PDB entry 2FMI | X-ray diffraction, 2.30 A resolution | chains A and B

Chain A:
Protein: Chemotaxis protein cheY
Source organism: Salmonella typhimurium
Reference sequence: P0A2D5 (CHEY_SALTY); residues 2-129 here correspond to UniProt positions 1-128 (UniProt number = residue number - 1)
Chain sequence (129 residues; each row starts with the number of its first residue):
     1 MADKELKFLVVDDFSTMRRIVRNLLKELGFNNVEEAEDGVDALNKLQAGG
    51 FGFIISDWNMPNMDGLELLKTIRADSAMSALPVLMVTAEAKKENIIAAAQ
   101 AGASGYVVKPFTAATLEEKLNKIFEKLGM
Disordered / not traced: 1
Construct notes: initiating methionine (1)
UniProt features mapped onto this chain:
  - binding site (Mg(2+)): Asp-13

Chain B:
Protein: C-terminal 15-mer from Chemotaxis protein cheZ
Reference sequence: P07800 (CHEZ_SALTY); numbering as in UniProt (aligned over 200-214)
Chain sequence (15 residues; each row starts with the number of its first residue):
   200 ASQDQVDDLLDSLGF
Disordered / not traced: 200

How chain A and chain B interact:
Pairs across the interface (15):
  Lys-92(A) / Leu-208(B)
  Ile-95(A) / Val-205(B)  hydrophobic
  Ile-95(A) / Leu-208(B)  hydrophobic
  Ile-95(A) / Leu-209(B)  hydrophobic
  Ile-95(A) / Leu-212(B)  hydrophobic
  Ile-96(A) / Leu-208(B)  hydrophobic
  Ala-99(A) / Leu-212(B)  hydrophobic
  Ala-103(A) / Phe-214(B)
  Ser-104(A) / Phe-214(B)
  Gly-105(A) / Phe-214(B)
  Tyr-106(A) / Leu-209(B)  hydrophobic
  Tyr-106(A) / Phe-214(B)  hydrophobic
  Lys-119(A) / Phe-214(B)  hydrogen bond (side chain-backbone)
  Lys-122(A) / Gly-213(B)
  Lys-122(A) / Phe-214(B)
Other interface residues (no listed pair), chain A (12 interface residues in all): Ala-90, Ala-98

Summary:
Chain A and chain B form an interface of 12 and 6 residues respectively, with 1 hydrogen bond. The
hydrogen-bonded pair is Lys-119(A)/Phe-214(B). Curated annotation (UniProt) lists Mg2+-binding residue
Asp-13(A) on chain A.
Here chain A is Chemotaxis protein cheY (Salmonella typhimurium) and chain B is C-terminal 15-mer from
Chemotaxis protein cheZ. Entry 2FMI (Crystal structure of CheY in complex with CheZ 200-214 solved from a F432
crystal grown in ...) was determined by X-ray diffraction together with 2FKA, 2FLK, 2FLW, 2FMF, 2FMH and 2FMK
from the same study.
